9M4Q - chain A; structure by electron microscopy, 2.99 A resolution.

[Chain A]
Name: Alpha-1A adrenergic receptor
Organism: Homo sapiens
Reference sequence: P35348 (ADA1A_HUMAN); residues 19-341 here = UniProt positions 19-341
Sequence (323 residues; row label = number of the first residue in the row):
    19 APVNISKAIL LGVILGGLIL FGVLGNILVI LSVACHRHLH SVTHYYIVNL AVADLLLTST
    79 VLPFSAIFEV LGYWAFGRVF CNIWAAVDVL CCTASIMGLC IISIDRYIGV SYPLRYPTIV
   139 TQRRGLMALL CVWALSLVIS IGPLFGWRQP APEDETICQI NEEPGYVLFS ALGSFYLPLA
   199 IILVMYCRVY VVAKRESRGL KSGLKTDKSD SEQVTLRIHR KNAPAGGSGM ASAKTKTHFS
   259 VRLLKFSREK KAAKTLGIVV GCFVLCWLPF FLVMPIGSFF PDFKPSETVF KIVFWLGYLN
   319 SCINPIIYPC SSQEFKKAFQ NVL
Unresolved in the structure: 215-260
Cystine bridges: C99-C176
Small-molecule neighbours: Doxazosin, (S)- (A1EM4): F86, W102, A103, D106, V107, C110, T111, L162, C176, Q177, I178, N179, Y184, S188, A189, S192, F288, F289, M292, F308, K309, F312, Y316
Curated features (UniProtKB/Swiss-Prot):
  - motif: K334 to L341 (Nuclear localization signal)
  - modified residue: S215 (Phosphoserine)
  - glycosylation: N22 (N-linked (GlcNAc...) asparagine)
  - natural variant: G40 (G40W: In a breast cancer sample)
  - mutagenesis: K334 (K334A: Abolishes targeting to the nuclear membrane of cardiac myocytes; when associated with A-335; A-342; A-348 and A-349), K335 (K335A: Abolishes targeting to the nuclear membrane of cardiac myocytes; when associated with A-334; A-342; A-348 and A-349)
Reported in the primary citation:
  - conformationally variable residues (helix shift, side-chain flip): R124, F281, W285, Y326
  - binding site for Doxazosin, (S)-: F86, W102, A103, D106, V107, C110, T111, I178, Y184, S188, F288, F289, M292, F308, K309, F312, Y316
  - mutagenesis - V185A, M292L, M292Y: unchanged signaling in response to Doxazosin, (S)-
  - mutagenesis - F86L, F86M: decreased signaling in response to Doxazosin, (S)-
  - specificity-determining residues: V185, M292

[In short]
Chain A binds Doxazosin, (S)-. Curated annotation (UniProt) lists 2 mutagenesis sites. From the paper: a
binding site for Doxazosin, (S)- at F86, W102 and A103 among others; F86L and F86M reduce signaling in
response to Doxazosin, (S)-; 5 substitutions were tested in all.
Chain A is Alpha-1A adrenergic receptor (Homo sapiens); the structure, CryoEM structure of the alpha1AAR
complex with doxazosin, was determined by electron microscopy, deposited together with 9M4T.
